Entry 8I79 (electron microscopy, 2.80 A resolution); this record covers chains G and I of the 10 polymer chains in the assembly.

[Chain G (and I)]
Name: BTB/POZ domain-containing protein KCTD7
Source organism: Mus musculus
Notes: chain I of this document is another copy of the same molecule, construct and numbering; everything in this record applies to it too
Reference sequence: Q8BJK1 (KCTD7_MOUSE); residue numbers follow UniProt; this construct covers 1-289
Chain sequence (297 residues; each row starts with the number of its first residue; numbers below 1 keep their minus sign (Asp-7 is residue -7)):
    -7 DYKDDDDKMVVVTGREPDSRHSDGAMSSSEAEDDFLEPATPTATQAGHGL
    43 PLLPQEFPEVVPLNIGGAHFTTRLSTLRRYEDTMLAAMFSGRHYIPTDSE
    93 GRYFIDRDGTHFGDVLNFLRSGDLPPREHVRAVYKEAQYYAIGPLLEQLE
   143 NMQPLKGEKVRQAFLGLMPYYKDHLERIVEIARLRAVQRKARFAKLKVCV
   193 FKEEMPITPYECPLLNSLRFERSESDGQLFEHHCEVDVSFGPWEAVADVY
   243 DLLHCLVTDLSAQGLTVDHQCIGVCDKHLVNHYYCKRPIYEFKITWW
Disordered / not traced: -7 to 44, 196-226, 266-279
Sequence notes: expression tag (-7 to 0); engineered mutation Tyr126 (His in Q8BJK1)
From the paper describing this entry:
  - mutagenesis - R65A, S67A: unchanged binding to Cullin-3
  - self-association interface (contacts with another copy of this molecule): Arg184, Trp289

[Chain G / chain I interface]
Contacting residue pairs (47):
  Asn56(G) - Thr63(I)
  Gly58(G) - Thr63(I)
  Gly58(G) - Arg112(I)
  Gly59(G) - His61(I)
  Gly59(G) - Thr63(I)
  Pro88(G) - Arg65(I)
  Asp90(G) - Val52(I)
  Phe96(G) - Val52(I)  hydrophobic
  Phe96(G) - Thr63(I)
  Phe96(G) - Thr64(I)
  Phe96(G) - Arg65(I)
  Asp98(G) - Thr64(I)  hydrogen bond
  Asp98(G) - Arg65(I)
  Asp98(G) - Thr68(I)  hydrogen bond
  Asp98(G) - Arg112(I)  salt bridge
  Arg99(G) - Arg112(I)
  Asp100(G) - Asn109(I)
  Asp100(G) - Arg112(I)
  Val171(G) - Lys148(I)
  Arg175(G) - Lys148(I)
  Arg175(G) - Val152(I)
  Ala178(G) - Val152(I)  hydrophobic
  Arg181(G) - Val238(I)
  Lys182(G) - Ala155(I)
  Lys182(G) - Leu159(I)
  Lys182(G) - Ala237(I)
  Lys182(G) - Val238(I)
  Lys182(G) - Ala239(I)  hydrogen bond (backbone-backbone)
  Ala183(G) - Val238(I)  hydrophobic
  Arg184(G) - Asp243(I)  salt bridge
  Arg184(G) - His246(I)  hydrogen bond
  Ser253(G) - Arg119(I)
  Ala254(G) - Arg119(I)  hydrogen bond (backbone-side chain)
  Gln255(G) - Arg119(I)  hydrogen bond (backbone-side chain)
  Gln255(G) - Gln145(I)
  Gly256(G) - Arg119(I)
  Gly256(G) - Gln145(I)
  Leu257(G) - Gln145(I)
  Trp288(G) - Lys148(I)
  Trp288(G) - Gly149(I)
  Trp288(G) - Val152(I)  hydrophobic
  Trp289(G) - Val152(I)
  Trp289(G) - Arg153(I)
  Trp289(G) - Phe156(I)  hydrophobic
  Trp289(G) - Asp243(I)
  Trp289(G) - His246(I)
  Trp289(G) - Cys247(I)  hydrophobic
Other interface residues (no listed pair), chain G (24 interface residues in all): Val179
Other interface residues (no listed pair), chain I (25 interface residues in all): Phe62, Glu236

[In short]
The interface between chain G and chain I involves 24 residues on one side and 25 on the other; the contacts
include 6 hydrogen bonds and 2 salt bridges. Among the polar pairs are Asp98(G)-Arg112(I), Arg184(G)-Asp243(I)
and Asp98(G)-Thr64(I). The paper reports that R65A and S67A of chain G leave binding to Cullin-3 unchanged; a
self-association interface involving Arg184(G) and Trp289(G).
Chain G and chain I are both BTB/POZ domain-containing protein KCTD7 (Mus musculus); the structure, Cryo-EM
structure of KCTD7 in complex with Cullin3, was determined by electron microscopy, deposited together with
8JKB.
